Entry 6ZEJ (X-ray diffraction, 1.78 A resolution); this record covers chain D.

[Chain D]
Protein: Serine/threonine-protein phosphatase PP1-alpha catalytic subunit, Phosphatase and actin regulator
Source organism: Homo sapiens
Notes: EC 3.1.3.16; engineered mutation(s): N-terminal Vector derived sequence GHMGS
UniProt: chimeric construct of P62136, Q4VY12: residues 6-304 from P62136 (PP1A_HUMAN) positions 7-304 (offset varies); residues 310-364 from Q4VY12 positions 90-144 (UniProt number = residue number - 220)
Chain sequence (363 residues; numbered 1 to 364; 1 number in that range is skipped by the numbering (no residue carries it; nothing is unmodelled there); the number before each row is that of its first residue):
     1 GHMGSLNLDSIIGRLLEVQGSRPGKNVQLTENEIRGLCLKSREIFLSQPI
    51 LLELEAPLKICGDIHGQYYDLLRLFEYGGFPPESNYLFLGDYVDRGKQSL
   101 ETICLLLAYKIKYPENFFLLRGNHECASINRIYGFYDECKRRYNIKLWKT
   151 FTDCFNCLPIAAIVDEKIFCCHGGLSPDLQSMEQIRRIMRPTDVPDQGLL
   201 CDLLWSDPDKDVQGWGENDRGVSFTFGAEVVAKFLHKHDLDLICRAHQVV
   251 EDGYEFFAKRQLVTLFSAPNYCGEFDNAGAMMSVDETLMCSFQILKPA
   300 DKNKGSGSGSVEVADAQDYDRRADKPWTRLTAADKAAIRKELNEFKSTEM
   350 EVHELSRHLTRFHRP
Unresolved in the structure: 1-5, 300-309
Sequence notes: expression tag (1-5); linker (305-309)
Ion coordination: Mn2+ site 1: Asp63, Asp91; Mn2+ site 2: Asp91, Asn123, His172, His247
Swiss-Prot annotation at these positions:
  - active site: His124 (Proton donor)
  - binding site (Mn(2+)): Asp63, His65, Asp91, Asn123, His172, His247
  - modified residue: Ser21 (Phosphoserine)

[Summary]
Asp63 and Asp91 coordinate Mn2+ site 1. Asp91, Asn123, His172 and His247 form the Mn2+ site 2. Curated
annotation (UniProt) lists active-site residue His124 and 6 Mn2+-binding residues.
Chain D is Serine/threonine-protein phosphatase PP1-alpha catalytic subunit, Phosphatase and actin regulator
(Homo sapiens); the structure, Structure of PP1-Phactr1 chimera [PP1(7-304) + linker (SGSGS) +
Phactr1(526-580)], was determined by X-ray diffraction, deposited together with 6ZEE, 6ZEG, 6ZEH and 6ZEI.
